PDB entry 6LUM | electron microscopy, 2.84 A resolution | chains C and B of the 15 polymer chains in the assembly

== Chain C ==
Protein: Succinate dehydrogenase subunit C
Organism: Mycolicibacterium smegmatis MC2 51
Sequence (138 residues; each row starts with the number of its first residue):
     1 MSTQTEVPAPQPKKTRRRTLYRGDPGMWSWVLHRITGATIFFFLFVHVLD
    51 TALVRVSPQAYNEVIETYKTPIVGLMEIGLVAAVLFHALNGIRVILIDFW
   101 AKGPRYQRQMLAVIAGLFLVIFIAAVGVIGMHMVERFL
Disordered / not traced: 1-14, 137-138
Ion coordination: heme Fe near H47 (its only coordinating residue here)
Residues lining bound ligands:
  - heme (HEM), molecule 1: W30, H33, R34, G37, A38, I40, F41, L44, H87, A88, G91, I92, V94, I95
  - heme (HEM), molecule 2: I40, F43, L44, H47, T51, Y61, E77, L80, V84
  - 3-sn-phosphatidic acid (LPP; 2-(hexadecanoyloxy)-1-[(phosphonooxy)methyl]ethyl hexadecanoate): L49, L53, V56
  - phosphatidylethanolamine (PEV; (1S)-2-{[(2-aminoethoxy)(hydroxy)phosphoryl]oxy}-1-[(palmitoyloxy)methyl]ethyl stearate), molecule 1: L32, T36, T39, F43, V73, L75, M76, E77, G79, L80, A82, A83, F86, A115, F118, L119, F122
  - phosphatidylethanolamine (PEV), molecule 2: I92, I95, L96, F99, W100, A101, L117

== Chain B ==
Protein: Succinate dehydrogenase subunit B
Organism: Mycolicibacterium smegmatis MC2 51
Sequence (261 residues; row label = number of the first residue in the row):
     1 MSAPVIDKPEAGDPELPPVPEGAVMVTLKIARFNPENPDAAGWQSFRVPC
    51 LPSDRLLNLLHYVKWYLDGTLTFRRSCAHGVCGSDAMRINGVNRLACKVL
   101 MRDMLPKNPNKQLTITIEPIRGLPVEKDLVVNMEPFFDAYRAVKPFLVTS
   151 GNPPTKERIQSPTDRARYDDTTKCILCACCTTSCPVYWSEGSYFGPAAIV
   201 NAHRFIFDSRDEAAAERLDILNEVDGVWRCRTTFNCTEACPRGIQVTQAI
   251 QEVKRALMFAR
Disordered / not traced: 1-22, 261
Ion coordination: 2Fe-2S cluster Fe near D85 (its only coordinating residue here); 4Fe-4S cluster Fe: C174, C177, C180, C240; 3Fe-4S cluster Fe: C184, C230, C236
Residues lining bound ligands:
  - 3Fe-4S cluster (F3S): S183, C184, P185, V186, Y193, P196, R229, C230, R231, T232, T233, F234, N235, C236, T247, I250
  - 2Fe-2S cluster (FES): L57, R75, S76, C77, V81, C82, G83, S84, D85, L95, C97
  - 4Fe-4S cluster (SF4): C174, I175, L176, C177, A178, C179, C180, A197, C240, P241, R242, I244, V246

== Chain C / chain B interface ==
Contacting residue pairs (40):
  R17(C) - W43(B)
  R17(C) - R88(B)
  R17(C) - E118(B)  salt bridge
  T19(C) - R88(B)
  T19(C) - R121(B)  hydrogen bond
  Y21(C) - G91(B)
  Y21(C) - N93(B)
  Y21(C) - S183(B)
  Y21(C) - W188(B)  hydrophobic
  Y21(C) - N235(B)
  R22(C) - N90(B)
  R22(C) - G91(B)
  R22(C) - V92(B)
  G23(C) - N235(B)
  D24(C) - F234(B)
  D24(C) - N235(B)  hydrogen bond (backbone-side chain)
  D24(C) - E238(B)
  G26(C) - T233(B)
  M27(C) - W188(B)  hydrophobic
  M27(C) - T233(B)
  M27(C) - N235(B)
  W30(C) - P185(B)  hydrophobic
  W30(C) - R231(B)
  W30(C) - T233(B)
  R34(C) - R231(B)
  I97(C) - T232(B)
  I97(C) - F234(B)  hydrophobic
  I97(C) - Q251(B)  hydrogen bond (backbone-side chain)
  D98(C) - T232(B)
  D98(C) - Q251(B)
  D98(C) - K254(B)  salt bridge
  D98(C) - R255(B)
  F99(C) - R255(B)  hydrogen bond (backbone-side chain)
  W100(C) - Q251(B)  hydrogen bond (backbone-side chain)
  A101(C) - Q251(B)
  A101(C) - R255(B)
  P104(C) - F234(B)
  P104(C) - Q251(B)
  R105(C) - Q248(B)
  Q107(C) - F234(B)
Other interface residues (no listed pair), chain C (21 interface residues in all): L20, R93, R108
Other interface residues (no listed pair), chain B (25 interface residues in all): A31, A239, T247, M258

== Overview ==
21 residues of chain C and 25 residues of chain B are in contact; the contacts include 5 hydrogen bonds and 2
salt bridges. Polar pairs include R17(C)-E118(B), D98(C)-K254(B) and T19(C)-R121(B). Chain C binds
phosphatidylethanolamine, heme and 3-sn-phosphatidic acid.
Chain C is Succinate dehydrogenase subunit C and chain B is Succinate dehydrogenase subunit B, both from
Mycolicibacterium smegmatis MC2 51; the structure, Structure of Mycobacterium smegmatis succinate
dehydrogenase 2, was determined by electron microscopy.
